PDB entry 6Q2B | X-ray diffraction, 2.72 A resolution | chains A and D of the 4 polymer chains in the assembly

Chain A:
Molecule: MarR family transcriptional regulator
From: Listeria monocytogenes
UniProtKB: A0A418S1M8 (A0A418S1M8_LISMN); numbering as in UniProt (aligned over 1-150)
Sequence (153 residues; row label = number of the first residue in the row; numbers below 1 keep their minus sign (Ser-2 is residue -2)):
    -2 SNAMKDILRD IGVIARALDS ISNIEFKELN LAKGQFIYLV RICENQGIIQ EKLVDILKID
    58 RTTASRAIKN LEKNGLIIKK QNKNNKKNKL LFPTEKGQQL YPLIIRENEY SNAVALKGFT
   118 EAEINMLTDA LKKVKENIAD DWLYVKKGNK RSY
Not modelled in the structure: -2 to 0
Construct notes: expression tag (-2 to 0)
Modified residues: Mse1 (selenomethionine; parent Met); Mse123 (selenomethionine; parent Met)

Chain D:
Molecule: 26-nt DNA strand
Sequence (26 nucleotides; row label = number of the first residue in the row):
     1 CCTATTGTTG CAATTGCAAC AATAGG

Interface between chain A and chain D:
Contacting residue pairs (21; chain A residue first):
  Ala29(A) with DT14(D), phosphate contact
  Lys30(A) with DT14(D), phosphate contact; DT15(D), sugar contact
  Gly31(A) with DT15(D), phosphate contact
  Gln32(A) with DT14(D), hydrogen bond to the phosphate
  Asp57(A) with DG16(D), sugar contact; DC17(D), phosphate contact
  Thr59(A) with DG16(D), base contact; DC17(D), hydrogen bond to the base; DA18(D), base contact
  Thr60(A) with DT15(D), sugar contact; DG16(D), hydrogen bond to the phosphate
  Arg63(A) with DG16(D), hydrogen bond to the base
  Asn67(A) with DT14(D), hydrogen bond to the phosphate
  Asn81(A) with DA24(D), phosphate contact
  Asn82(A) with DA24(D), sugar contact
  Lys83(A) with DT23(D), phosphate contact; DA24(D), hydrogen bond to the phosphate
  Lys84(A) with DT23(D), hydrogen bond to the base; DA24(D), hydrogen bond to the sugar
  Lys143(A) with DC17(D), salt bridge to the phosphate
Other interface residues (no listed pair), chain A (15 interface residues in all): Ala64
Other interface residues (no listed pair), chain D (8 interface residues in all): DA22

Summary:
Chain A and chain D form an interface of 15 and 8 residues respectively, with 8 hydrogen bonds and 1 salt
bridge. Polar pairs include Thr59(A)-DC17(D), Arg63(A)-DG16(D) and Lys84(A)-DT23(D).
Chain A is MarR family transcriptional regulator (Listeria monocytogenes) and chain D is a 26-nt DNA strand;
the structure, Crystal Structure of Putative MarR Family Transcriptional Regulator from Listeria monocytogenes
complexed with 26mer DNA, was determined by X-ray diffraction.
